PDB entry 6Z9Q | electron microscopy, 5.70 A resolution (low resolution: residue-level contacts below are approximate; hydrogen-bond / salt-bridge calls are withheld) | chains X and Y of the 16 polymer chains in the assembly

[Chain X]
Protein: DNA-directed RNA polymerase subunit beta
From: Escherichia coli
Notes: EC 2.7.7.6
UniProtKB: P0A8V4 (RPOB_ECO57); residues 1-1342 here = UniProt positions 1-1342
Chain sequence (1342 residues; row label = number of the first residue in the row):
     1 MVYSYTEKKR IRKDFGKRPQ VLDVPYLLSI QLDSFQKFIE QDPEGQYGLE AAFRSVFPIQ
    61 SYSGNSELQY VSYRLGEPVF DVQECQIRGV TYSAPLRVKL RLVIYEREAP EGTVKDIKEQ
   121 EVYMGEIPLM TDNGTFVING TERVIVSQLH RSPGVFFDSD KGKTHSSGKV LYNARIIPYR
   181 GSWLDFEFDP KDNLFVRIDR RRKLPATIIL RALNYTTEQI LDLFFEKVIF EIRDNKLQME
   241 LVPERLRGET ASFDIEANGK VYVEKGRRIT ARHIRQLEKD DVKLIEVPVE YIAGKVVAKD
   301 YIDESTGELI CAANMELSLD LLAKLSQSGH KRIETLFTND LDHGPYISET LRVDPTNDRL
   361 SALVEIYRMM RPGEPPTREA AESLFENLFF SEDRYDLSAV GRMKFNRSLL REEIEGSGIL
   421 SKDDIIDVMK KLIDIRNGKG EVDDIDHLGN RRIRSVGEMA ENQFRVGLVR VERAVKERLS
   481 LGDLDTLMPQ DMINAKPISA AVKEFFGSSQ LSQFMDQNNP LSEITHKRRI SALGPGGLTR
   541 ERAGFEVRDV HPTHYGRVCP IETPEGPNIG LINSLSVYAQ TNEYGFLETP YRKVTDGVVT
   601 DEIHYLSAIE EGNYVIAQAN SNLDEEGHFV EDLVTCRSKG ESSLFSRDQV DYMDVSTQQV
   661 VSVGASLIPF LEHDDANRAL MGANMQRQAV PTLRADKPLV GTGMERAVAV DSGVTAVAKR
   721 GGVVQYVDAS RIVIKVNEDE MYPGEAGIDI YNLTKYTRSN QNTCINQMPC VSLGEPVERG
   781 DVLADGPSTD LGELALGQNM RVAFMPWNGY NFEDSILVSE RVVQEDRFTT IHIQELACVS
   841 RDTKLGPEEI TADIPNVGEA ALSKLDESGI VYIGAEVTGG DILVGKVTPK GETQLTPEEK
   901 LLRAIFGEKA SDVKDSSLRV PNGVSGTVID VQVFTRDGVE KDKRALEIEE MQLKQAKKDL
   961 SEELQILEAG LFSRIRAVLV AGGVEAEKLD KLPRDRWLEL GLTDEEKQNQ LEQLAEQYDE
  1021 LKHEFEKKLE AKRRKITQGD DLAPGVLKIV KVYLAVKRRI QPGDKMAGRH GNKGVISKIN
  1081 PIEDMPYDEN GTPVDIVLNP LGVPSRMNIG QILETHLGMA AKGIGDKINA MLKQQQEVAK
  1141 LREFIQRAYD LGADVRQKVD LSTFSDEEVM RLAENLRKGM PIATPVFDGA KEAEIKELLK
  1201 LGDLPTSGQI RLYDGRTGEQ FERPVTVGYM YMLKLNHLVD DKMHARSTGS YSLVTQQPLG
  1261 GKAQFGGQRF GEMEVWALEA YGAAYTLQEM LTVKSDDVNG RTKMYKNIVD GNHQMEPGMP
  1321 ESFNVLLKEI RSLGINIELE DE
Not modelled in the structure: 1, 1342
Swiss-Prot annotation at these positions:
  - modified residue (N6-acetyllysine): Lys1022, Lys1200

[Chain Y]
Protein: DNA-directed RNA polymerase subunit beta'
From: Escherichia coli
Notes: EC 2.7.7.6
UniProtKB: C3SIA2 (C3SIA2_ECOLX); residue numbers follow UniProt; this construct covers 1-1407
Chain sequence (1416 residues; numbered 1 to 1416; the number before each row is that of its first residue):
     1 MKDLLKFLKA QTKTEEFDAI KIALASPDMI RSWSFGEVKK PETINYRTFK PERDGLFCAR
    61 IFGPVKDYEC LCGKYKRLKH RGVICEKCGV EVTQTKVRRE RMGHIELASP TAHIWFLKSL
   121 PSRIGLLLDM PLRDIERVLY FESYVVIEGG MTNLERQQIL TEEQYLDALE EFGDEFDAKM
   181 GAEAIQALLK SMDLEQECEQ LREELNETNS ETKRKKLTKR IKLLEAFVQS GNKPEWMILT
   241 VLPVLPPDLR PLVPLDGGRF ATSDLNDLYR RVINRNNRLK RLLDLAAPDI IVRNEKRMLQ
   301 EAVDALLDNG RRGRAITGSN KRPLKSLADM IKGKQGRFRQ NLLGKRVDYS GRSVITVGPY
   361 LRLHQCGLPK KMALELFKPF IYGKLELRGL ATTIKAAKKM VEREEAVVWD ILDEVIREHP
   421 VLLNRAPTLH RLGIQAFEPV LIEGKAIQLH PLVCAAYNAD FDGDQMAVHV PLTLEAQLEA
   481 RALMMSTNNI LSPANGEPII VPSQDVVLGL YYMTRDCVNA KGEGMVLTGP KEAERLYRSG
   541 LASLHARVKV RITEYEKDAN GELVAKTSLK DTTVGRAILW MIVPKGLPYS IVNQALGKKA
   601 ISKMLNTCYR ILGLKPTVIF ADQIMYTGFA YAARSGASVG IDDMVIPEKK HEIISEAEAE
   661 VAEIQEQFQS GLVTAGERYN KVIDIWAAAN DRVSKAMMDN LQTETVINRD GQEEKQVSFN
   721 SIYMMADSGA RGSAAQIRQL AGMRGLMAKP DGSIIETPIT ANFREGLNVL QYFISTHGAR
   781 KGLADTALKT ANSGYLTRRL VDVAQDLVVT EDDCGTHEGI MMTPVIEGGD VKEPLRDRVL
   841 GRVTAEDVLK PGTADILVPR NTLLHEQWCD LLEENSVDAV KVRSVVSCDT DFGVCAHCYG
   901 RDLARGHIIN KGEAIGVIAA QSIGEPGTQL TMRTFHIGGA ASRAAAESSI QVKNKGSIKL
   961 SNVKSVVNSS GKLVITSRNT ELKLIDEFGR TKESYKVPYG AVLAKGDGEQ VAGGETVANW
  1021 DPHTMPVITE VSGFVRFTDM IDGQTITRQT DELTGLSSLV VLDSAERTAG GKDLRPALKI
  1081 VDAQGNDVLI PGTDMPAQYF LPGKAIVQLE DGVQISSGDT LARIPQESGG TKDITGGLPR
  1141 VADLFEARRP KEPAILAEIS GIVSFGKETK GKRRLVITPV DGSDPYEEMI PKWRQLNVFE
  1201 GERVERGDVI SDGPEAPHDI LRLRGVHAVT RYIVNEVQDV YRLQGVKIND KHIEVIVRQM
  1261 LRKATIVNAG SSDFLEGEQV EYSRVKIANR ELEANGKVGA TYSRDLLGIT KASLATESFI
  1321 SAASFQETTR VLTEAAVAGK RDELRGLKEN VIVGRLIPAG TGYAYHQDRM RRRAAGEAPA
  1381 APQVTAEDAS ASLAELLNAG LGGSDNELEV HHHHHH
Not modelled in the structure: 1-15, 1374-1416
Construct notes: expression tag (1408-1416)
Bound ions: Zn2+ site 1: Cys70, Cys72, Cys85, Cys88; Mg2+: Asp460, Asp462, Asp464 (shared with 1 residue of chain R); Zn2+ site 2: Cys814, Cys888, Cys895, Cys898
What the authors report for this chain:
  - mutagenesis - C72H, C85H, E86K: decreased growth in response to rhoY80C

[Interface between chain X and chain Y]
Pairs across the interface (297; chain X residue first):
  Lys163(X) with Lys1151(Y)
  Phe545(X) with Leu788(Y); Met932(Y); Arg933(Y)
  Arg548(X) with Arg780(Y)
  Asp549(X) with His777(Y); Arg780(Y)
  Val550(X) with His777(Y); Arg780(Y)
  His551(X) with Phe773(Y)
  Pro552(X) with Pro750(Y); Phe773(Y)
  Tyr555(X) with Val769(Y)
  Pro560(X) with Phe773(Y); Thr776(Y); Arg780(Y)
  Ile561(X) with Thr776(Y)
  Glu562(X) with Arg780(Y)
  Thr563(X) with Arg780(Y)
  Gly566(X) with Ala787(Y)
  Ile569(X) with Leu783(Y); Ala784(Y); Ala787(Y)
  Gly570(X) with Arg780(Y)
  Asn573(X) with Arg780(Y)
  Gln618(X) with Asn768(Y); Val769(Y); Leu770(Y)
  Ala619(X) with Val769(Y)
  Asn620(X) with Asn768(Y)
  Ser642(X) with Thr757(Y); Leu770(Y)
  Thr657(X) with Val769(Y)
  Leu671(X) with Tyr772(Y)
  Glu672(X) with Gly766(Y); Leu767(Y); Tyr772(Y)
  His673(X) with Phe763(Y); Arg764(Y); Glu765(Y); Gly766(Y)
  Asp674(X) with Phe763(Y); Tyr772(Y)
  Asp675(X) with Phe763(Y); Tyr772(Y)
  Ala676(X) with Thr776(Y); Ala779(Y)
  Asn677(X) with Ala779(Y); Leu783(Y)
  Ala679(X) with Tyr772(Y)
  Leu680(X) with Leu783(Y)
  Phe804(X) with Ala637(Y); Ser638(Y)
  Met805(X) with Ala633(Y); Gly636(Y); Ala637(Y)
  Pro806(X) with Ala632(Y); Ala633(Y); Ala637(Y)
  Asn808(X) with Pro359(Y); Phe629(Y); Ala633(Y)
  Gly809(X) with Val357(Y); Phe629(Y)
  Tyr810(X) with Val357(Y); Pro359(Y)
  Phe812(X) with Val357(Y); Pro451(Y); Phe461(Y); Ser503(Y); Gln504(Y); Asp505(Y); Phe629(Y)
  Glu813(X) with Phe461(Y); Gln504(Y); Arg731(Y)
  Asp814(X) with Asp460(Y); Phe461(Y)
  Ser815(X) with Val357(Y); Phe461(Y)
  Arg841(X) with Asp256(Y); Gly257(Y)
  Gln1061(X) with Lys445(Y)
  Pro1062(X) with Lys445(Y); Ala446(Y)
  Gly1063(X) with Val354(Y); Ala446(Y)
  Lys1065(X) with Asp462(Y)
  Lys1073(X) with Asp462(Y)
  Gly1074(X) with Phe461(Y)
  Val1075(X) with Val354(Y); Thr356(Y); Phe461(Y); Gly463(Y)
  Ile1076(X) with Thr356(Y)
  Ser1077(X) with Val357(Y)
  Asn1099(X) with Asp505(Y)
  Pro1100(X) with Ala637(Y)
  Leu1101(X) with Gln504(Y); Asp505(Y); Leu508(Y); Met725(Y); Arg731(Y)
  Pro1104(X) with Met725(Y); Gly732(Y); Gln736(Y)
  Ser1105(X) with Arg731(Y); Gln736(Y)
  Met1107(X) with Gln736(Y); Gln739(Y); Phe763(Y)
  Ile1109(X) with Met644(Y); Leu740(Y); Phe763(Y); Arg764(Y)
  Leu1113(X) with Ile641(Y)
  His1116(X) with Ile641(Y)
  Phe1187(X) with Leu767(Y); Asn768(Y); Val769(Y); Tyr772(Y)
  Glu1192(X) with Ile641(Y); Arg764(Y)
  Ser1207(X) with Ile641(Y); Asp642(Y)
  Gln1209(X) with Gly640(Y); Asp642(Y); Asp643(Y)
  Glu1219(X) with Arg538(Y); Arg634(Y)
  Phe1221(X) with Ala633(Y); Arg634(Y)
  Glu1222(X) with Tyr512(Y); Arg634(Y); Ser635(Y); Gly636(Y)
  Arg1223(X) with Tyr512(Y); Gly636(Y); Ala637(Y); Ser638(Y); Phe719(Y); Asn720(Y); Ser721(Y); Met724(Y)
  Val1225(X) with Ser638(Y)
  Thr1226(X) with Ser638(Y); Val639(Y)
  Val1239(X) with Lys445(Y)
  Asp1240(X) with Lys445(Y)
  Lys1242(X) with Arg352(Y); Gln465(Y)
  Met1243(X) with Arg352(Y); Ser353(Y); Lys371(Y); Met372(Y); Lys445(Y)
  His1244(X) with Gly351(Y); Arg352(Y)
  Ala1245(X) with Ser350(Y); Glu375(Y)
  Arg1246(X) with Asp348(Y); Tyr349(Y); Ser350(Y)
  Ser1247(X) with Asp348(Y); Tyr349(Y); Glu375(Y); Lys378(Y)
  Thr1248(X) with Asp348(Y); Tyr349(Y)
  Leu1253(X) with Asp248(Y); Leu252(Y)
  Val1254(X) with Leu249(Y)
  Thr1255(X) with Arg99(Y)
  Gln1256(X) with Arg99(Y)
  Gln1257(X) with Asn341(Y)
  Pro1258(X) with Arg346(Y); Asp348(Y)
  Gly1260(X) with Arg346(Y)
  Gln1268(X) with Arg346(Y); Val347(Y); Ser350(Y); Arg352(Y)
  Arg1269(X) with Gln340(Y); Gly344(Y); Arg346(Y)
  Phe1270(X) with Lys345(Y); Arg346(Y); Val347(Y)
  Glu1272(X) with Leu343(Y)
  Met1273(X) with Thr428(Y)
  Glu1274(X) with Asn424(Y); Arg425(Y); Ala426(Y); Thr428(Y); Ile434(Y)
  Val1275(X) with Leu343(Y)
  Trp1276(X) with Val801(Y); Val917(Y); Gln921(Y)
  Ala1277(X) with Thr428(Y); Ile434(Y); Gln921(Y)
  Glu1279(X) with Gln805(Y)
  Ala1280(X) with Arg431(Y); Val917(Y); Ile918(Y); Gln921(Y)
  Tyr1281(X) with Arg431(Y); Leu432(Y); Ile434(Y); Gln435(Y); Met484(Y)
  Gly1282(X) with Glu479(Y); Gly1360(Y)
  Ala1283(X) with Glu479(Y); Thr1361(Y)
  Ala1284(X) with Leu1356(Y); Ile1357(Y); Thr1361(Y); Gly1362(Y)
  Tyr1285(X) with Glu475(Y); Leu1356(Y); Thr1361(Y)
  Thr1286(X) with Ala476(Y)
  Leu1287(X) with Arg1355(Y); Ile1357(Y)
  Gln1288(X) with Gly1354(Y)
  Glu1289(X) with Pro471(Y); Leu472(Y); Thr473(Y); Ala476(Y)
  Met1290(X) with Val347(Y); Val470(Y); Pro471(Y)
  Leu1291(X) with Lys345(Y); Val1351(Y)
  Thr1292(X) with Gly1354(Y)
  Lys1294(X) with Asp348(Y); Tyr349(Y); Leu472(Y)
  Ser1295(X) with Arg346(Y)
  Val1298(X) with Lys96(Y)
  Met1304(X) with Leu472(Y)
  Tyr1305(X) with Tyr349(Y); Pro379(Y); Tyr382(Y); Ile394(Y)
  Ile1308(X) with Pro379(Y)
  Val1309(X) with Pro379(Y); Gly383(Y); Glu386(Y)
  His1313(X) with Phe380(Y); Leu474(Y)
  Met1319(X) with Phe17(Y)
  Pro1320(X) with Val1353(Y)
  Phe1323(X) with Ile20(Y); Ile1352(Y); Val1353(Y)
  Asn1324(X) with Glu100(Y)
  Val1325(X) with Leu249(Y)
  Leu1326(X) with Leu342(Y)
  Lys1328(X) with Glu100(Y); Met102(Y)
  Glu1329(X) with Arg337(Y)
  Arg1331(X) with Trp33(Y)
  Ser1332(X) with Pro243(Y)
  Leu1333(X) with Ala25(Y); Leu307(Y); Leu327(Y)
  Gly1334(X) with Leu24(Y); Ala25(Y)
  Ile1335(X) with Ile22(Y); Ala23(Y); Leu24(Y); Ala25(Y); Leu1332(Y); Ala1336(Y)
  Asn1336(X) with Ile22(Y); Ala23(Y); Leu24(Y); Ala25(Y); Trp33(Y)
  Ile1337(X) with Ile20(Y); Lys21(Y); Ile22(Y)
  Glu1338(X) with Ile20(Y); Lys21(Y)
  Leu1339(X) with Phe17(Y); Ile20(Y)
  Glu1340(X) with Phe17(Y); Asp18(Y); Ala19(Y); Lys21(Y); Arg1341(Y)
  Asp1341(X) with Glu16(Y); Phe17(Y); Asp18(Y)
Also at the interface, not in a pair above, chain X (156 interface residues in all): Arg267, Cys559, Thr635, Glu641, Leu644, Val660, Trp807, Asn811, Lys844, Ile1112, Lys1196, Arg1216, Gln1220, Tyr1251, Leu1259, Gly1267, Gly1271, Asp1310, Glu1321, Ser1322, Ile1330
Also at the interface, not in a pair above, chain Y (175 interface residues in all): Arg47, His113, Trp115, Val253, Met330, Ile331, Arg339, Ile355, Leu376, His430, Gln448, Leu452, Cys454, His469, Leu483, Asn489, Tyr537, Ala630, Glu658, Arg744, Lys749, Ile755, Ile774, Ser775, Arg798, Thr1050, Leu1347

[Overview]
The interface between chain X and chain Y involves 156 residues on one side and 175 on the other. Cys70(Y),
Cys72(Y), Cys85(Y) and Cys88(Y) form the Zn2+ site 1. Asp460(Y), Asp462(Y) and Asp464(Y) form the Mg2+ site.
From the paper: C72H, C85H and E86K of chain Y reduce growth in response to rhoY80C.
Here chain X is DNA-directed RNA polymerase subunit beta and chain Y is DNA-directed RNA polymerase subunit
beta', both from Escherichia coli. Entry 6Z9Q (Transcription termination intermediate complex 2) was
determined by electron microscopy, deposited together with 6Z9P, 6Z9R, 6Z9S, 6Z9T, 7ADB, 7ADC, 7ADD and 7ADE.
